Entry 1I52 (X-ray diffraction, 1.50 A resolution); this record covers chain A.

== Chain A ==
Molecule: 4-diphosphocytidyl-2-C-methylerythritol synthase
Source organism: Escherichia coli
Notes: EC 2.7.7.-
UniProt: Q46893 (ISPD_ECOLI); numbering as in UniProt (aligned over 1-236)
Amino-acid sequence (236 residues; row label = number of the first residue in the row):
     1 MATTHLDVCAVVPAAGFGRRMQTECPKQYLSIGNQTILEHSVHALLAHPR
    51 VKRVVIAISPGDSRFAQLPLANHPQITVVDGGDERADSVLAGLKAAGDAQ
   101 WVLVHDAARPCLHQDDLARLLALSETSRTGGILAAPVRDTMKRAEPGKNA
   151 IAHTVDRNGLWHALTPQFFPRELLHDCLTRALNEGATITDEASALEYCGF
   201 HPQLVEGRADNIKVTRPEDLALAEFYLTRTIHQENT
Unresolved in the structure: 1-4, 230-236
Swiss-Prot annotation at these positions:
  - site: R20 (Transition state stabilizer), K27 (Transition state stabilizer), R157 (Positions MEP for the nucleophilic attack), K213 (Positions MEP for the nucleophilic attack)
  - mutagenesis: K27 (K27A/S: Strong decrease in activity), T140 (T140I: Loss of activity), E191 (E191K: Loss of activity), K213 (K213S: Decrease in activity)
Metal / ion sites: Ca2+: L46, E172
Ligand contacts: CTP (cytidine-5'-triphosphate): P13, A14, A15, G16, F17, G18, R19, R20, K27, Q28, A57, G82, D83, E84, R85, S88, D106, A107, A108, K213

== In short ==
Ligands of chain A: CTP. L46 and E172 coordinate Ca2+. Curated annotation (UniProt) lists 4 mutagenesis sites.
Chain A is 4-diphosphocytidyl-2-C-methylerythritol synthase (Escherichia coli); the structure, Crystal
structure of 4-diphosphocytidyl-2-C-methylerythritol (cdp-me) synthase (ygbp) involved in mevalonate
independent isoprenoid biosynthesis, was determined by X-ray diffraction, deposited together with 1INI and
1INJ.
